3AML - chain A; structure by X-ray diffraction, 1.70 A resolution.

Chain A:
Molecule: Os06g0726400 protein
From: Oryza sativa Japonica Group
UniProt: Q0D9D0 (Q0D9D0_ORYSJ); residues 1-755 here correspond to UniProt positions 66-820 (UniProt number = residue number + 65)
Chain sequence (755 residues; each row starts with the number of its first residue):
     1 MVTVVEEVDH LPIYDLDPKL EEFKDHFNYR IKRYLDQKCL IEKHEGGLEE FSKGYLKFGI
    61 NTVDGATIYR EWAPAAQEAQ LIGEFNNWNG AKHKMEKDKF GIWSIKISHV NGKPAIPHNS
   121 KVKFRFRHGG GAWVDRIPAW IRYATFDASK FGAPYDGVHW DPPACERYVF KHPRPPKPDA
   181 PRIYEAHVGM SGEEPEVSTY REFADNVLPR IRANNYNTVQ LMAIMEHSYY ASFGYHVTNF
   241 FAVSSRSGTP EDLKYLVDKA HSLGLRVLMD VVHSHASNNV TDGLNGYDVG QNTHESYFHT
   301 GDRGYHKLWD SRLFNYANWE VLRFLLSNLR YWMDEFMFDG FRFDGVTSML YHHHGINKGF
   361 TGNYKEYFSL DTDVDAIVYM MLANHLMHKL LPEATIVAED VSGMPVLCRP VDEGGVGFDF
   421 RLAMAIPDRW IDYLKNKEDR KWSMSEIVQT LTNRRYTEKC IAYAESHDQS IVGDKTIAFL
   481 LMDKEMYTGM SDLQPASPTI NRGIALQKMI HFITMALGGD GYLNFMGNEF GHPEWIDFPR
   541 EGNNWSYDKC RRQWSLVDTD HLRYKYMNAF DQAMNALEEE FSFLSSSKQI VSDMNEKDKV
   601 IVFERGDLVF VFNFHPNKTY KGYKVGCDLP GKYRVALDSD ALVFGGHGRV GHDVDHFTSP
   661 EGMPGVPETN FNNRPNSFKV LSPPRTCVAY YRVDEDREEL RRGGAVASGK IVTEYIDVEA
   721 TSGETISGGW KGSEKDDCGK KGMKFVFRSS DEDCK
Unresolved in the structure: 1-6, 700-755
Ligand contacts:
  - succinic acid (SIN), molecule 1: Asp-400, Val-401, Ser-402, Gly-403, Arg-421, Leu-422, Arg-454, Arg-455, Cys-460
  - succinic acid (SIN), molecule 2: Lys-621, Gly-622, Val-654, Asp-655, His-656, Lys-679, Val-680, Leu-681

Summary:
Ligands of chain A: succinic acid.
Chain A is Os06g0726400 protein (Oryza sativa Japonica Group); the structure, Structure of the Starch
Branching Enzyme I (BEI) from Oryza sativa L, was determined by X-ray diffraction (same publication as 3AMK).
